PDB entry 3GE8 | X-ray diffraction, 2.19 A resolution | chains A and H of the 8 polymer chains in the assembly

Chain A:
Name: Toluene-4-monooxygenase system protein A
Organism: Pseudomonas mendocina
Notes: EC 1.14.13.-
Reference sequence: Q6Q8Q7 (Q6Q8Q7_PSEME); residues 1-500 here = UniProt positions 1-500
Amino-acid sequence (500 residues; each row starts with the number of its first residue):
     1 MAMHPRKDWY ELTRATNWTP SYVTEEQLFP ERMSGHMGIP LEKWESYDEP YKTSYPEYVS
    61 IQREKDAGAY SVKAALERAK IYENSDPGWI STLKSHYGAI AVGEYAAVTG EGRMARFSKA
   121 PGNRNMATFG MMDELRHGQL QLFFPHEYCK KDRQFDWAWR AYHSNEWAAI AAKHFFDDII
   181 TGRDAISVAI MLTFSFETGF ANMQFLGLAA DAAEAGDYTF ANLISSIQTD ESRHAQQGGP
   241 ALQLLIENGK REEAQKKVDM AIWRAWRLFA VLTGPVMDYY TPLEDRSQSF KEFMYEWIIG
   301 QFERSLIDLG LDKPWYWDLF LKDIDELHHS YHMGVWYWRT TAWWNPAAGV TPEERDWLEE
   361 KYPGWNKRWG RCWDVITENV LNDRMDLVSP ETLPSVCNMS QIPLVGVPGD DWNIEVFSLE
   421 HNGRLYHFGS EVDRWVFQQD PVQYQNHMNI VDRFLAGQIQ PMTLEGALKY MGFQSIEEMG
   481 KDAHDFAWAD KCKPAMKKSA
Not modelled in the structure: 1, 493-500
Sequence notes: engineered mutation A201 (Thr in Q6Q8Q7)
Ion coordination: Fe ion site 1: E104, E134, H137 (together with acetate ion); Fe ion site 2: E134, E197, E231, H234 (together with acetate ion)

Chain H:
Name: Toluene-4-monooxygenase system protein D
Organism: Pseudomonas mendocina
Notes: EC 1.14.13.-
Reference sequence: Q00459 (TMOD_PSEME); residues 1-103 here = UniProt positions 1-103
Amino-acid sequence (103 residues; numbered 1 to 103; the number before each row is that of its first residue):
     1 MSTLADQALH NNNVGPIIRA GDLVEPVIET AEIDNPGKEI TVEDRRAYVR IAAEGELILT
    61 RKTLEEQLGR PFNMQELEIN LASFAGQIQA DEDQIRFYFD KTM
Not modelled in the structure: 1-2

Interface between chain A and chain H:
Contacting residue pairs - 7 pairs, chain A then chain H:
  A74(A) - G21(H)
  A74(A) - D22(H)
  E77(A) - G21(H)
  E77(A) - D22(H)
  R78(A) - D44(H)  salt bridge
  R78(A) - R46(H)  hydrogen bond (backbone-side chain)
  K80(A) - R46(H)
Interface residues without a listed pair, chain H (5 interface residues in all): A20

Summary:
4 residues of chain A and 5 residues of chain H are in contact, with 1 hydrogen bond and 1 salt bridge. Polar
pairs include R78(A)-D44(H) and R78(A)-R46(H). The Fe ion site 1 is built by E104(A), E134(A) and H137(A).
Chain A is Toluene-4-monooxygenase system protein A and chain H is Toluene-4-monooxygenase system protein D,
both from Pseudomonas mendocina; the structure, Toluene 4-monooxygenase HD T201A diferric, resting state
complex, was determined by X-ray diffraction together with 3GE3 from the same study.
